Entry 2QH6 (X-ray diffraction, 2.70 A resolution); this record covers chains A and B of the 4 polymer chains in the assembly.

== Chain A (and B) ==
Name: Estrogen receptor
Source organism: Homo sapiens
Notes: fragment: Steroid-binding region, residues 298-554; chain B of this document is another copy of the same molecule, construct and numbering; everything in this record applies to it too
UniProt: P03372 (ESR1_HUMAN); numbering as in UniProt (aligned over 298-554)
Sequence (258 residues; each row starts with the number of its first residue):
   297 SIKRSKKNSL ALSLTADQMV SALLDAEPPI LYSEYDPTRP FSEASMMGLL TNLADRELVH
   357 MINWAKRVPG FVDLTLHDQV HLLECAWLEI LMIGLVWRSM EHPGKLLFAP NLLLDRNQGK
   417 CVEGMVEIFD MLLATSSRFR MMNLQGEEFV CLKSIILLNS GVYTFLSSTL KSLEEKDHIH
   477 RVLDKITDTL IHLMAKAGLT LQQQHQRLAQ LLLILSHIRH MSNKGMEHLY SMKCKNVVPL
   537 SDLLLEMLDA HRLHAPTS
Not modelled in the structure: 297-303, 333-334, 462-471, 533, 549-554 (chain B: 297-304, 333-336, 462-472, 548-554)
Construct notes: expression tag (297); engineered mutation S537 (Tyr in P03372)
Ligand contacts: ODE (diethyl (1R,2S,3R,4S)-5,6-bis(4-hydroxyphenyl)-7-oxabicyclo[2.2.1]hept-5-ene-2,3-dicarboxylate): M343, L346, T347, L349, A350, E353, W383, L384, L387, M388, L391, R394, L402, F404, M421, I424, F425, L428, G521, H524, L525, L540
What the authors report for this chain:
  - conformationally variable residues (side-chain flip): H524, L536
  - binding site for ODE: H524
  - mutagenesis - Y537S: increased signaling (citing earlier work)
  - mutagenesis - Y537S: increased stability in response to tritiated estradiol

== How chain A and chain B interact ==
Residue-residue contacts (61):
  A430(A) with Y459(B)
  R434(A) with Y459(B), hydrogen bond; H476(B)
  I451(A) with L509(B), hydrophobic
  N455(A) with L509(B); H513(B), hydrogen bond (backbone-side chain)
  S456(A) with H513(B)
  V458(A) with H513(B)
  Y459(A) with A430(B); R434(B); Q506(B); I510(B); H513(B), hydrogen bond (backbone-side chain)
  H476(A) with R434(B)
  D480(A) with Q502(B); Q506(B), hydrogen bond
  T483(A) with H501(B); A505(B)
  D484(A) with Q498(B); H501(B), salt bridge; Q502(B), hydrogen bond
  I487(A) with H501(B)
  L497(A) with L497(B), hydrophobic
  Q498(A) with D484(B), hydrogen bond
  H501(A) with T483(B); D484(B), salt bridge; I487(B); L497(B); H501(B); L504(B)
  Q502(A) with D480(B); D484(B), hydrogen bond
  L504(A) with H501(B); L504(B), hydrophobic
  A505(A) with T483(B); L508(B), hydrophobic
  Q506(A) with D480(B), hydrogen bond
  L508(A) with A505(B), hydrophobic; L508(B), hydrophobic
  L509(A) with I451(B), hydrophobic; N455(B), hydrogen bond (backbone-side chain); L479(B), hydrophobic; L511(B), hydrophobic
  L511(A) with S512(B)
  S512(A) with L511(B); S512(B), hydrogen bond (backbone-side chain); R515(B)
  H513(A) with N455(B), hydrogen bond (side chain-backbone); V458(B); Y459(B); T460(B); R515(B)
  R515(A) with S512(B), hydrogen bond; H513(B); H516(B)
  H516(A) with R515(B), hydrogen bond; N519(B), hydrogen bond
  N519(A) with H516(B), hydrogen bond; N519(B)
  E523(A) with E523(B)
  H547(A) with K520(B)
Other interface residues (no listed pair), chain A (34 interface residues in all): M427, M437, T460, L479, I510
Other interface residues (no listed pair), chain B (32 interface residues in all): M427

== In short ==
The interface between chain A and chain B involves 34 residues on one side and 32 on the other, with 15
hydrogen bonds and 2 salt bridges. Polar contacts include D484(A)-H501(B), R434(A)-Y459(B) and
N455(A)-H513(B). Bound to chain A: compound ODE. The paper reports a binding site for ODE at H524(A); Y537S of
chain A increases signaling.
Chain A and chain B are both Estrogen receptor (Homo sapiens); the structure, Crystal Structure of the
Estrogen Receptor Alpha Ligand Binding Domain Complexed with an Oxabicyclic diarylethylene Compound, was
determined by X-ray diffraction, deposited together with 2B23, 2QA6, 2QA8, 2QAB, 2QGT, 2QGW and 3 further
entries.
